6MTM - chains A and D of the 5 polymer chains in the assembly; structure by X-ray diffraction, 3.00 A resolution.

Chain A:
Protein: HLA class I histocompatibility antigen, B-37 alpha chain
From: Homo sapiens
UniProtKB: P18463 (1B37_HUMAN); residues 1-276 here correspond to UniProt positions 25-300 (UniProt number = residue number + 24)
Chain sequence (276 residues; each row starts with the number of its first residue):
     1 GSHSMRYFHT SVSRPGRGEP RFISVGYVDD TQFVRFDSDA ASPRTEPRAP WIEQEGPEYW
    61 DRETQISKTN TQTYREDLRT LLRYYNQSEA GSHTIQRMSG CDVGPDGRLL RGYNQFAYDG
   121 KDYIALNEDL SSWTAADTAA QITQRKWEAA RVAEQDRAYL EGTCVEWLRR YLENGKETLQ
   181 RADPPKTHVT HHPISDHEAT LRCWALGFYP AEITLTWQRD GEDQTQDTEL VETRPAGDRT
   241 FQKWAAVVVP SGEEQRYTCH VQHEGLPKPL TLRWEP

Chain D:
Protein: EM2 TCR alpha chain
From: Homo sapiens
Chain sequence (193 residues; numbered 3 to 195; the number before each row is that of its first residue):
     3 QPVQSPQAVI LREGEDAVIN CSSSKALYSV HWYRQKHGEA PVFLMILLKG GEQKGHEKIS
    63 ASFNEKKQQS SLYLTASQLS YSGTYFCGTE RSGGYQKVTF GIGTKLQVIP NIQNPDPAVY
   123 QLRDSVCLFT DFDSQTNVSQ SKDSDVYITD KCVLDMRSMD FKSNSAVAWS NKSDFACANA
   183 FNNSIIPEDT FFP
Cystine bridges: Cys-23/Cys-89

Chain A / chain D interface:
Contacting residue pairs (9):
  Glu-58(A) with Tyr-97(D)
  Arg-62(A) with Tyr-97(D)
  Ile-66(A) with Gly-96(D)
  Arg-151(A) with Leu-50(D); Lys-51(D)
  Glu-154(A) with Tyr-30(D); Leu-50(D); Lys-51(D), salt bridge
  Gln-155(A) with Tyr-30(D), hydrogen bond (backbone-side chain)
Other interface residues (no listed pair), chain A (7 interface residues in all): Ala-158
Other interface residues (no listed pair), chain D (6 interface residues in all): Gly-95
Interface features reported in the paper:
  - interface residues, chain A: Arg-151(A), Gln-155(A)

Overview:
The interface between chain A and chain D involves 7 residues on one side and 6 on the other; the contacts
include 1 hydrogen bond and 1 salt bridge. Polar pairs include Glu-154(A)/Lys-51(D) and Gln-155(A)/Tyr-30(D).
The paper reports interface residues Arg-151(A) and Gln-155(A).
Chain A is HLA class I histocompatibility antigen, B-37 alpha chain and chain D is EM2 TCR alpha chain, both
from Homo sapiens; the structure, Crystal Structure of EM2 TCR in complex with HLA-B*37:01-NP338, was
determined by X-ray diffraction (same publication as 6MT3, 6MT4, 6MT5, 6MT6 and 6MTL).
